PDB entry 4O25 | X-ray diffraction, 2.20 A resolution | chain A

== Chain A ==
Molecule: GTP-binding protein Rheb
From: Mus musculus
UniProtKB: Q921J2 (RHEB_MOUSE); residues 1-169 here = UniProt positions 1-169
Sequence (171 residues; numbered -1 to 169; the number before each row is that of its first residue; numbers below 1 keep their minus sign (Gly-1 is residue -1)):
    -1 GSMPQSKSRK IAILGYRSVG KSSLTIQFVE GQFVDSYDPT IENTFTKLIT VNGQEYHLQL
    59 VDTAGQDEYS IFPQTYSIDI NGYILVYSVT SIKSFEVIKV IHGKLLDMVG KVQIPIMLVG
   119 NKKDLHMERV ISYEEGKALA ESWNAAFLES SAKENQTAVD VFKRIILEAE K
Unresolved in the structure: -1 to 2
Construct notes: expression tag (-1 to 0)
UniProt features mapped onto this chain:
  - motif: Tyr35 to Phe43 (Effector region)
  - binding site (GDP): Ser16, Val17, Gly18, Lys19, Ser20, Ser21, Val32, Asp33, Asn119, Asp122, Ala150
  - binding site (GTP): Ser16, Val17, Gly18, Lys19, Ser20, Ser21, Val32, Asp33, Tyr35, Pro37, Thr38, Gly63, Asn119, Lys120, Asp122, Ala150
  - binding site (Mg(2+)): Ser20, Thr38
  - site: Tyr35 (Important for autoinhibition of GTPase activity)
  - modified residue: Ser130 (Phosphoserine)
  - cross-link: Lys8 (Glycyl lysine isopeptide (Lys-Gly) (interchain with G-Cter in ubiquitin))
Metal / ion sites: Mg2+: Ser20, Thr61 (together with GTP)
Small-molecule neighbours: GTP (guanosine-5'-triphosphate): Tyr14, Arg15, Ser16, Val17, Gly18, Lys19, Ser20, Ser21, Phe31, Val32, Asp33, Tyr35, Pro37, Thr61, Ala62, Gly63, Asn119, Lys120, Asp122, Leu123, Ser149, Ala150, Lys151

== In short ==
Bound to chain A: GTP. Ser20 and Thr61 coordinate Mg2+. Curated annotation (UniProt) lists 11 GDP-binding
residues, 16 GTP-binding residues and Mg2+-binding residues Ser20 and Thr38.
Chain A is GTP-binding protein Rheb (Mus musculus); the structure, Structure of Wild Type Mus musculus Rheb
bound to GTP, was determined by X-ray diffraction, deposited together with 4O2L and 4O2R.
